PDB entry 6M6A | electron microscopy, 5.00 A resolution (low resolution: residue-level contacts below are approximate; hydrogen-bond / salt-bridge calls are withheld) | chains D and M of the 8 polymer chains in the assembly

# Chain D
Molecule: DNA-directed RNA polymerase subunit beta'
Source organism: Thermus thermophilus (strain HB8 / ATCC 27634 / DSM 579)
Notes: EC 2.7.7.6
Reference sequence: Q8RQE8 (RPOC_THET8); residue numbers follow UniProt; this construct covers 1-1524
Sequence (1524 residues; numbered 1 to 1524; the number before each row is that of its first residue):
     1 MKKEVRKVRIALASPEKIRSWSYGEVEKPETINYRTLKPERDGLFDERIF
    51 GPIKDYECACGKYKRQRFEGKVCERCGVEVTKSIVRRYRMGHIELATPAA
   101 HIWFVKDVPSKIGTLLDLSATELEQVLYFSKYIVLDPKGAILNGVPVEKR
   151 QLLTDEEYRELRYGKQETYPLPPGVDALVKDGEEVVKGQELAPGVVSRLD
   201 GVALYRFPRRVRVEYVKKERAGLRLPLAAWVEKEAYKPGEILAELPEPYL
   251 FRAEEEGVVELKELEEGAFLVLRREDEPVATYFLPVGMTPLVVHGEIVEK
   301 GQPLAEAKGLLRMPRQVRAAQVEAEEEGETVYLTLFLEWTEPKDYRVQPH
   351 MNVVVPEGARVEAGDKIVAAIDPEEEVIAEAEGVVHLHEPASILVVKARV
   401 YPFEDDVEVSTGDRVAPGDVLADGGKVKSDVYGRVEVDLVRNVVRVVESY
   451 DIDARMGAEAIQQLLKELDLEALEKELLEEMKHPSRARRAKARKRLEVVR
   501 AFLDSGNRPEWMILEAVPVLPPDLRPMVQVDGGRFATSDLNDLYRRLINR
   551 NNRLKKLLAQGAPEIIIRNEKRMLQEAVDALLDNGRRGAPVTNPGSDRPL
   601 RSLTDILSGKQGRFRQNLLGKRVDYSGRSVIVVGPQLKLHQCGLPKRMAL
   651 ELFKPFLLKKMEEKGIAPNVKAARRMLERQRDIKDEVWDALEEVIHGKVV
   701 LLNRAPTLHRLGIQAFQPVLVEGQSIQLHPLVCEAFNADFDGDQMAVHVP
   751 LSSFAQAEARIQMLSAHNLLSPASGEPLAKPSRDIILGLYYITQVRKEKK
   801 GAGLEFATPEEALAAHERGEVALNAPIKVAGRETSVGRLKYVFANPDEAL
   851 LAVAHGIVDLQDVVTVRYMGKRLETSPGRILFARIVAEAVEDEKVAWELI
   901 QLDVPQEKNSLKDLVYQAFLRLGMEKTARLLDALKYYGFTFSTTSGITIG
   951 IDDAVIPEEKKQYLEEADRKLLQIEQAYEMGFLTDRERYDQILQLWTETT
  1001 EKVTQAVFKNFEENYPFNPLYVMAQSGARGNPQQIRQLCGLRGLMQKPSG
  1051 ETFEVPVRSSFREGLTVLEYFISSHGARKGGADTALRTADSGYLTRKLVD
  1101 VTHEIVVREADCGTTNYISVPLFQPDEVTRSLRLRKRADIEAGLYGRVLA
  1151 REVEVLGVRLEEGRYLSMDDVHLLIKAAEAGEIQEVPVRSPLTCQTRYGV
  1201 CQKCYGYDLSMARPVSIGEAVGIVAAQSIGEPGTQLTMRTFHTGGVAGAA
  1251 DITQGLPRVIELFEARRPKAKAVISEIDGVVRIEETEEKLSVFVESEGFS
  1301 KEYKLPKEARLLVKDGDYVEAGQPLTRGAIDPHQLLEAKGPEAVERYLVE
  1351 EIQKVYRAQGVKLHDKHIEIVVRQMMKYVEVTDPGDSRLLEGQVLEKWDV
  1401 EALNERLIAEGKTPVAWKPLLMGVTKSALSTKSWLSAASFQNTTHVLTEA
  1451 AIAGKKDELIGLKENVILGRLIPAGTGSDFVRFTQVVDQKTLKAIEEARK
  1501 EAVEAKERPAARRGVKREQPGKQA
Unresolved in the structure: 1-2, 210-388, 1237-1253, 1503-1524
Bound ions: Zn2+ site 1: Glu40, Phe45, Asp46; Mg2+: Asp739, Asp741, Asp743; Zn2+ site 2: Cys1112, Cys1194, Cys1201, Cys1204

# Chain M
Molecule: Transcription-repair-coupling factor
Source organism: Thermus thermophilus (strain HB27 / ATCC BAA-163 / DSM 7039)
Notes: EC 3.6.4.-
Reference sequence: Q72KB4 (Q72KB4_THET2); residues 1-978 here = UniProt positions 1-978
Sequence (978 residues; row label = number of the first residue in the row):
     1 MEIALERIYGHRLALPQVGAALLFAQEAPPALLLVPEARLRRYRDLSAFG
    51 AKVYVNPGLEALEEKALFVLSYEEALSPFPEDPEAWRLLLEVGRAYPREA
   101 LLSRLLKLGYARDEDYRVLGEVVELGEVRLEFFGDELERLVVRGEERRRH
   151 VLLPKPGKAEGFTSKKVLHFPGPVYLDTPALAPKALWPLLAGRPWVALGG
   201 GVELPPLELGARPLPPYRGSLKALEKDLARWLAEGKRVHLFVGHARTLEY
   251 LKRRLQAFSPLILDRFPGPKGRLALLPGDFEGGAEWGEWVLLTEALVFAT
   301 GGVRARVRVGEGLSDPGALSPGDYLIHPEHGVGQYLGLETREVLGVKRDY
   351 LVLRYKGEGKLYLPVEQLPLLKRHPGTTDDPPELSSLGKNEWQRAKEKAR
   401 KDVEELAGRLLVLQAKRKATPGRAFPPLPEWDPLVEKGFPYELTPDQKRA
   451 LEEVLRDLESPHPMDRLVSGDVGFGKTEVALRAAHRVVGHGAQVAFLVPT
   501 TLLAEQHGKTFRERFQGLPVRVAVLSRFTPPKEEEAILKGLAEGTVDIVI
   551 GTHRLLQEDVRFRDLGLLIVDEEHRFGVAQKERIRELKAEVDTLYLSATP
   601 IPRTLYSALVGLKDLSSIQTPPPGRKPIKTFLAPFDPLLVREAILFELER
   651 GGKVFYVHDRVASIEARRRFLESLVPEARIGVVHGQMPESLIEETMLLFA
   701 EGAYDVLLATTIIEAGLDVPEANTILIERADRLGLATLYQLRGRVGRREE
   751 EAYAYLFHPPRLTEAAEKRLAAIADLSDLGSGHLLAERDMEIRGVGNLLG
   801 PEQHGHIRALSLEVYTELLEEAIRKLKGEVKEERRHVTLDLALSARLPAE
   851 YVGSLEARSRYYSRFAEAKSLAELSRLVRELKERYGPLPEEAENFVALAR
   901 LRLVAERKGVVSITEGLTHLEVVFPRYPLDYDARGLKGLPYRVELTQYPP
   951 GFRLEKKGLRPRDYPEALMEVLYLFADL
Unresolved in the structure: 1-321, 375-405, 797-810, 826-978
What the authors report for this chain:
  - catalytic residues: Glu572

# Interface between chain D and chain M
Contacting residue pairs - 11 pairs, chain D then chain M:
  Tyr34(D) with Ile792(M)
  Arg35(D) with Arg788(M)
  Lys556(D) with Leu632(M)
  Gln560(D) with Lys629(M)
  Ala562(D) with Phe631(M)
  Pro563(D) with Phe631(M)
  Ile565(D) with Leu639(M); Glu642(M)
  Ile566(D) with Leu639(M)
  Asn569(D) with Pro634(M)
  Pro594(D) with Glu764(M)
Interface residues without a listed pair, chain D (13 interface residues in all): Leu557, Met573, Gly595
Interface residues without a listed pair, chain M (12 interface residues in all): Thr630, Ala633, Arg761

# In short
13 residues of chain D and 12 residues of chain M are in contact. Glu40(D), Phe45(D) and Asp46(D) form the
Zn2+ site 1. Asp739(D), Asp741(D) and Asp743(D) form the Mg2+ site. The paper reports the catalytic residue
Glu572(M).
Chain D is DNA-directed RNA polymerase subunit beta' (Thermus thermophilus (strain HB8 / ATCC 27634 / DSM
579)) and chain M is Transcription-repair-coupling factor (Thermus thermophilus (strain HB27 / ATCC BAA-163 /
DSM 7039)); the structure, Cryo-EM structure of Thermus thermophilus Mfd in complex with RNA polymerase, was
determined by electron microscopy together with 6M6B and 6M6C from the same study.
